PDB entry 8BDD | X-ray diffraction, 1.61 A resolution | chain A

Chain A:
Name: Alginate lyase family protein
From: Bacteroides ovatus
UniProtKB: A0A5M5BZE4 (A0A5M5BZE4_BACOV); residues 24-738 here correspond to UniProt positions 21-735 (UniProt number = residue number - 3)
Sequence (738 residues; each row starts with the number of its first residue):
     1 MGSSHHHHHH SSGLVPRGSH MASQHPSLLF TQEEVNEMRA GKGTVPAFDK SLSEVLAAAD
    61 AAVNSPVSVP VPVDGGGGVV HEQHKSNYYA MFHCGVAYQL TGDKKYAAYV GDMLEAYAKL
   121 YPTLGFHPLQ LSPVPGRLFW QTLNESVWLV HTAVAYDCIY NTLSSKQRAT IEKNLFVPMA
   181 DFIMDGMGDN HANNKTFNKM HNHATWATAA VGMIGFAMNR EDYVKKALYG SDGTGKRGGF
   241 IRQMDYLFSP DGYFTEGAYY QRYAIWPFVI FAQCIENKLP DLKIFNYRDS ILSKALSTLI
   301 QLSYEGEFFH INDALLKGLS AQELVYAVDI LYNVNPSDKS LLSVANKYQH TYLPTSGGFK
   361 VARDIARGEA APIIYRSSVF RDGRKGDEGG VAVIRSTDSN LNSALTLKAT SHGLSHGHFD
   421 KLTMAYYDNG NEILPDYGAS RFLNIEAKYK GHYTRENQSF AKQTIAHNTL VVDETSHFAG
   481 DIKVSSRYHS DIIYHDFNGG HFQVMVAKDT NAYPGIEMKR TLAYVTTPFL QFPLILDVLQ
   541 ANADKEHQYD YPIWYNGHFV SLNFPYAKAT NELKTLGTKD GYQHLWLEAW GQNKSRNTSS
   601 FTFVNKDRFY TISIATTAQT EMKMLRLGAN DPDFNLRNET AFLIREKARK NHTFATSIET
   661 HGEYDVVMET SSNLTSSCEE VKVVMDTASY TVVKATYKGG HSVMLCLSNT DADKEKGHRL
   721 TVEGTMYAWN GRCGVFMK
Not modelled in the structure: 1-23
Sequence notes: initiating methionine (1); expression tag (2-23)
Ion coordination: Ni2+: His-418, Asp-436, His-467

In short:
His-418, Asp-436 and His-467 form the Ni2+ site.
Chain A is Alginate lyase family protein (Bacteroides ovatus); the structure, Crystal structure of Bacteroides
ovatus CP926 PL17 alginate lyase, was determined by X-ray diffraction, deposited together with 8BDQ.
